2OJ6 - chains A and C of the 3 polymer chains in the assembly; structure by X-ray diffraction, 1.85 A resolution.

== Chain A (and C) ==
Name: Viral attachment protein sigma 1
Source organism: Reovirus sp
Notes: fragment: head domain; chain C of this document is another copy of the same molecule, construct and numbering; everything in this record applies to it too
UniProt: Q86337 (Q86337_9REOV); residues 293-455 here = UniProt positions 293-455
Amino-acid sequence (165 residues; numbered 291 to 455; the number before each row is that of its first residue):
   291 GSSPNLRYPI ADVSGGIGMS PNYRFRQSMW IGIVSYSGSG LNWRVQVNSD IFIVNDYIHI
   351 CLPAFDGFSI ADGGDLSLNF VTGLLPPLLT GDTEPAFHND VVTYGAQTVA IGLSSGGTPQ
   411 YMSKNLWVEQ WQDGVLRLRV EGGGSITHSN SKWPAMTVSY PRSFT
Unresolved in the structure: 291-293 (chain C: 291-292, 455)
Construct notes: cloning artifact (291-292); engineered mutation Asn-345 (Asp in Q86337)

== Interface between chain A and chain C ==
Pairs across the interface (55; chain A residue first):
  Ile-300(A) / Ile-300(C)  hydrophobic
  Val-303(A) / Arg-297(C)  hydrogen bond (backbone-side chain)
  Ser-304(A) / Arg-297(C)  hydrogen bond (backbone-side chain)
  Gly-305(A) / Arg-297(C)
  Gly-306(A) / Asn-295(C)
  Gly-306(A) / Arg-297(C)
  Ile-307(A) / Asn-295(C)  hydrogen bond (backbone-backbone)
  Ile-307(A) / Leu-296(C)
  Ile-307(A) / Arg-297(C)  hydrogen bond (backbone-backbone)
  Ile-307(A) / Ile-300(C)
  Ile-307(A) / Ile-307(C)  hydrophobic
  Gly-308(A) / Arg-297(C)
  Gly-308(A) / Ile-300(C)
  Met-309(A) / Pro-299(C)  hydrophobic
  Met-309(A) / Ile-300(C)
  Met-309(A) / Tyr-313(C)
  Pro-311(A) / Phe-454(C)
  Arg-314(A) / Tyr-298(C)
  Arg-314(A) / Pro-299(C)
  Arg-314(A) / Asp-346(C)  salt bridge
  Arg-314(A) / Phe-454(C)
  Phe-315(A) / Ala-386(C)  hydrophobic
  Phe-315(A) / Phe-387(C)
  Phe-315(A) / Pro-451(C)  hydrophobic
  Phe-315(A) / Phe-454(C)  hydrophobic
  Gln-317(A) / Phe-387(C)
  Gln-317(A) / Asp-390(C)  hydrogen bond
  Phe-342(A) / Phe-387(C)  hydrophobic
  Phe-342(A) / Val-392(C)  hydrophobic
  Phe-342(A) / Tyr-394(C)  hydrophobic
  Val-344(A) / Tyr-347(C)  hydrogen bond (backbone-side chain)
  Val-344(A) / Pro-451(C)  hydrophobic
  Asn-345(A) / Tyr-313(C)  hydrogen bond
  Asn-345(A) / Asn-345(C)
  Asn-345(A) / Asp-346(C)  hydrogen bond
  Asn-345(A) / Tyr-347(C)
  Tyr-347(A) / Tyr-347(C)
  His-349(A) / Tyr-347(C)  hydrogen bond
  His-349(A) / Tyr-394(C)  hydrogen bond
  Cys-351(A) / Thr-393(C)
  Cys-351(A) / Tyr-394(C)  hydrophobic
  Thr-398(A) / Thr-398(C)  hydrogen bond (backbone-side chain)
  Val-399(A) / Thr-398(C)
  Ala-400(A) / Thr-398(C)
  Ala-400(A) / Ser-413(C)
  Tyr-411(A) / Gly-433(C)
  Tyr-411(A) / Gly-434(C)
  Pro-444(A) / Asn-415(C)
  Ala-445(A) / Thr-393(C)
  Ala-445(A) / Ala-396(C)
  Ala-445(A) / Asn-415(C)  hydrogen bond (backbone-side chain)
  Met-446(A) / Ala-396(C)
  Thr-447(A) / Thr-393(C)
  Thr-447(A) / Gly-395(C)  hydrogen bond (side chain-backbone)
  Thr-447(A) / Ala-396(C)  hydrogen bond (side chain-backbone)
Interface residues without a listed pair, chain A (29 interface residues in all): Asp-340, Gln-397, Ser-413
Interface residues without a listed pair, chain C (28 interface residues in all): Met-309, Trp-417

== Overview ==
29 residues of chain A and 28 residues of chain C are in contact; the contacts include 14 hydrogen bonds and 1
salt bridge. Polar contacts include Arg-314(A)/Asp-346(C), Val-303(A)/Arg-297(C) and Ser-304(A)/Arg-297(C).
Chain A and chain C are both Viral attachment protein sigma 1 (Reovirus sp); the structure, Crystal Structure
of Reovirus T3D Attachment Protein Sigma1 head domain D345N mutant, was determined by X-ray diffraction,
deposited together with 2OJ5.
